Entry 6FVT (electron microscopy, 4.10 A resolution (low resolution: residue-level contacts below are approximate; hydrogen-bond / salt-bridge calls are withheld)); this record covers chains b and c of the 47 polymer chains in the assembly.

Chain b:
Molecule: Proteasome subunit alpha type-2
From: Saccharomyces cerevisiae (strain ATCC 204508 / S288c)
Notes: EC 3.4.25.1
UniProtKB: P23639 (PSA2_YEAST); residue numbers follow UniProt; this construct covers 2-250
Chain sequence (249 residues; row label = number of the first residue in the row):
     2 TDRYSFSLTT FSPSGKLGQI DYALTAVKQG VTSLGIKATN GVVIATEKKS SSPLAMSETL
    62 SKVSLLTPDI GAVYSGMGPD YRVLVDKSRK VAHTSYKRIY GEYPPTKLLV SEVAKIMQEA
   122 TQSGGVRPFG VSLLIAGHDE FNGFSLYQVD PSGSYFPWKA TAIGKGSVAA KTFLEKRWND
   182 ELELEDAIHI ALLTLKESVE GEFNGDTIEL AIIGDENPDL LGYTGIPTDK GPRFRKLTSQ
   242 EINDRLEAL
Curated features (UniProtKB/Swiss-Prot):
  - cross-link: K108 (Glycyl lysine isopeptide (Lys-Gly) (interchain with G-Cter in ubiquitin))
From the paper describing this entry:
  - mutagenesis - F7A: increased growth in response to Cd2+
  - mutagenesis - F7Y: unchanged growth

Chain c:
Molecule: Proteasome subunit alpha type-3
From: Saccharomyces cerevisiae (strain ATCC 204508 / S288c)
Notes: EC 3.4.25.1
UniProtKB: P23638 (PSA3_YEAST); residue numbers follow UniProt; this construct covers 2-245
Chain sequence (244 residues; each row starts with the number of its first residue):
     2 GSRRYDSRTT IFSPEGRLYQ VEYALESISH AGTAIGIMAS DGIVLAAERK VTSTLLEQDT
    62 STEKLYKLND KIAVAVAGLT ADAEILINTA RIHAQNYLKT YNEDIPVEIL VRRLSDIKQG
   122 YTQHGGLRPF GVSFIYAGYD DRYGYQLYTS NPSGNYTGWK AISVGANTSA AQTLLQMDYK
   182 DDMKVDDAIE LALKTLSKTT DSSALTYDRL EFATIRKGAN DGEVYQKIFK PQEIKDILVK
   242 TGIT
Curated features (UniProtKB/Swiss-Prot):
  - cross-link (Glycyl lysine isopeptide (Lys-Gly)): K100 (interchain with G-Cter in ubiquitin), K199 (interchain with G-Cter in ubiquitin), K231 (interchain with G-Cter in ubiquitin)

How chain b and chain c interact:
Contacting residue pairs - 65 pairs, chain b then chain c:
  R4(b) - S3(c)
  Y5(b) - S3(c)
  Y5(b) - Y6(c)
  S6(b) - G126(c)
  F7(b) - S3(c)
  F7(b) - Y6(c)
  F7(b) - D7(c)
  F7(b) - G127(c)
  S8(b) - S8(c)
  S8(b) - G127(c)
  S8(b) - L128(c)
  S8(b) - R129(c)
  L9(b) - Y6(c)
  T10(b) - R129(c)
  T11(b) - S8(c)
  F12(b) - Q21(c)
  F12(b) - Y24(c)
  F12(b) - A25(c)
  F12(b) - S28(c)
  F12(b) - P130(c)
  F12(b) - G132(c)
  S13(b) - Y24(c)
  P14(b) - Y24(c)
  S15(b) - H31(c)
  G16(b) - S28(c)
  K17(b) - S28(c)
  L18(b) - R129(c)
  K38(b) - E58(c)
  K116(b) - E85(c)
  K116(b) - I86(c)
  K116(b) - N89(c)
  Q119(b) - A82(c)
  Q119(b) - D83(c)
  Q119(b) - I86(c)
  Q119(b) - R129(c)
  Q119(b) - F131(c)
  E120(b) - I86(c)
  T122(b) - R129(c)
  Q123(b) - L128(c)
  Q123(b) - R129(c)
  Q123(b) - F131(c)
  S124(b) - L128(c)
  G125(b) - L128(c)
  S153(b) - A82(c)
  G154(b) - A82(c)
  S155(b) - A82(c)
  F157(b) - V52(c)
  F157(b) - L57(c)
  F157(b) - E64(c)
  P158(b) - L57(c)
  P158(b) - E58(c)
  P158(b) - T61(c)
  P158(b) - S62(c)
  W159(b) - S54(c)
  W159(b) - L56(c)
  W159(b) - L57(c)
  W159(b) - E58(c)
  K160(b) - L56(c)
  K160(b) - L57(c)
  K160(b) - E58(c)
  A161(b) - L56(c)
  K172(b) - L56(c)
  L175(b) - L56(c)
  E176(b) - T55(c)
  E176(b) - L56(c)
Interface residues without a listed pair, chain c (36 interface residues in all): G2, T10, E27, K51, Q59, T81

In short:
34 residues of chain b face 36 of chain c across their interface. From the paper: F7A of chain b increases
growth in response to Cd2+; F7Y of chain b leaves growth unchanged.
Chain b is Proteasome subunit alpha type-2 and chain c is Proteasome subunit alpha type-3, both from
Saccharomyces cerevisiae (strain ATCC 204508 / S288c); the structure, 26S proteasome, s1 state, was determined
by electron microscopy, deposited together with 6FVW, 6FVU, 6FVV, 6FVX and 6FVY.
